3IKL - chains A and B; structure by X-ray diffraction, 3.10 A resolution.

[Chain A (and B)]
Name: DNA polymerase subunit gamma-2, mitochondrial
Organism: Homo sapiens
Notes: EC 2.7.7.7; chain B of this document is another copy of the same molecule, construct and numbering; everything in this record applies to it too
UniProtKB: Q9UHN1 (DPOG2_HUMAN); residue numbers follow UniProt; this construct covers 1-146, 182-485
Sequence (459 residues; numbered 1 to 491 plus 1 insertion-coded residue; 33 numbers in that range are skipped by the numbering (no residue carries them; nothing is unmodelled there); the number before each row is that of its first residue):
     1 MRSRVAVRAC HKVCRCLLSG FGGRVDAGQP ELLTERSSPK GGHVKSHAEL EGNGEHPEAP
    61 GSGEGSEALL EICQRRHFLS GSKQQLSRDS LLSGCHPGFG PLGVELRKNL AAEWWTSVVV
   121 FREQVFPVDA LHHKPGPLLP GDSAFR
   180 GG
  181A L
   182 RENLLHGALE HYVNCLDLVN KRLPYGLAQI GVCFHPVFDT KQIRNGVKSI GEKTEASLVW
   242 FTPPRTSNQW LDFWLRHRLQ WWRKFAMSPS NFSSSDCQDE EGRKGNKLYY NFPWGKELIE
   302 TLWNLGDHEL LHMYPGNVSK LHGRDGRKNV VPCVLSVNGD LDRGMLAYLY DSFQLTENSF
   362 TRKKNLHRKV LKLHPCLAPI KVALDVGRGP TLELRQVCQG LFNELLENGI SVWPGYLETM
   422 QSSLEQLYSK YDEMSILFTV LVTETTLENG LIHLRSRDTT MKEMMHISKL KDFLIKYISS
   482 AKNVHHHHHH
Disordered / not traced: 1-65, 181A, 219-228, 356-368, 486-491 (chain B: 1-66, 181A, 219-228, 356-367, 486-491)
Construct notes: linker (180-181); expression tag (486-491)
Curated features (UniProtKB/Swiss-Prot):
  - modified residue: Ser-38 (Phosphoserine)
  - natural variant: Arg-182 (R182W: In MTDPS16), Gly-416 (G416A: No functional deficit), Asp-433 (D433Y: In MTDPS16B), Gly-451 (G451E: In PEOA4)

[How chain A and chain B interact]
Pairs across the interface (57; chain A residue first):
  His-77(A) / Asn-195(B)  hydrogen bond
  His-77(A) / Cys-196(B)
  His-77(A) / Leu-199(B)
  Pro-97(A) / Leu-131(B)
  Gly-98(A) / Asp-129(B)
  Phe-99(A) / Asp-129(B)  hydrogen bond (backbone-side chain)
  Pro-101(A) / Phe-126(B)  hydrophobic
  Pro-101(A) / Pro-127(B)
  Pro-101(A) / Leu-199(B)  hydrophobic
  Val-104(A) / Pro-127(B)  hydrophobic
  Val-104(A) / Asp-129(B)
  Glu-105(A) / Trp-115(B)
  Glu-105(A) / Pro-127(B)
  Arg-107(A) / Asp-129(B)  salt bridge
  Lys-108(A) / Trp-115(B)
  Trp-115(A) / Lys-108(B)
  Val-120(A) / Leu-407(B)
  Phe-121(A) / Phe-403(B)
  Phe-121(A) / Leu-407(B)
  Glu-123(A) / Phe-403(B)
  Phe-126(A) / Pro-101(B)  hydrophobic
  Phe-126(A) / Trp-414(B)  hydrophobic
  Pro-127(A) / Pro-101(B)
  Pro-127(A) / Val-104(B)  hydrophobic
  Asp-129(A) / Gly-98(B)
  Asp-129(A) / Phe-99(B)
  Leu-131(A) / Pro-97(B)
  Leu-131(A) / Glu-233(B)
  His-132(A) / Val-213(B)
  His-132(A) / Phe-215(B)
  His-132(A) / Glu-233(B)  salt bridge
  His-133(A) / Ile-231(B)
  His-133(A) / Glu-233(B)  salt bridge
  Arg-146(A) / Phe-145(B)
  Arg-146(A) / Arg-146(B)  hydrogen bond (side chain-backbone)
  His-192(A) / Ser-80(B)  hydrogen bond
  Asn-195(A) / His-77(B)
  Asn-195(A) / Ser-80(B)  hydrogen bond
  Asp-198(A) / His-77(B)  salt bridge
  Leu-199(A) / His-77(B)
  Leu-199(A) / Pro-101(B)  hydrophobic
  Leu-199(A) / Trp-414(B)
  Asn-201(A) / Glu-419(B)
  Arg-203(A) / Leu-418(B)
  Val-213(A) / His-132(B)
  Ile-231(A) / His-133(B)
  Ile-231(A) / Pro-135(B)  hydrophobic
  Glu-233(A) / Leu-131(B)
  Glu-233(A) / His-132(B)  salt bridge
  Glu-233(A) / His-133(B)  salt bridge
  Phe-403(A) / Glu-123(B)
  Leu-407(A) / Val-120(B)  hydrophobic
  Leu-407(A) / Phe-121(B)  hydrophobic
  Pro-415(A) / Glu-123(B)
  Leu-418(A) / Arg-203(B)
  Glu-419(A) / Asn-201(B)  hydrogen bond
  Glu-419(A) / Arg-203(B)  salt bridge
Also at the interface, not in a pair above, chain A (41 interface residues in all): Ser-80, Gly-81, His-96, Gln-124, Cys-196, Val-413, Trp-414
Also at the interface, not in a pair above, chain B (44 interface residues in all): Gly-100, Glu-105, Arg-107, Arg-122, Val-128, His-192, Asp-198, Val-413, Pro-415

[Summary]
41 residues of chain A and 44 residues of chain B are in contact; the contacts include 6 hydrogen bonds and 7
salt bridges. Among the polar pairs are Arg-107(A)/Asp-129(B), His-132(A)/Glu-233(B) and
His-133(A)/Glu-233(B).
Chain A and chain B are both DNA polymerase subunit gamma-2, mitochondrial (Homo sapiens); the structure,
Crystal structure of Pol gB delta-I4, was determined by X-ray diffraction together with 3IKM from the same
study.
